PDB entry 1XDH | X-ray diffraction, 1.70 A resolution | chains A and B of the 4 polymer chains in the assembly

Chain A (and B):
Molecule: Plasmepsin 2
From: Plasmodium falciparum
Notes: EC 3.4.23.39; chain B of this document is another copy of the same molecule, construct and numbering; everything in this record applies to it too
UniProt: P46925 (PLM2_PLAFA); residues -1 to 329 here correspond to UniProt positions 123-453 (UniProt number = residue number + 124)
Sequence (331 residues; each row starts with the number of its first residue; numbers below 1 keep their minus sign (Leu-1 is residue -1)):
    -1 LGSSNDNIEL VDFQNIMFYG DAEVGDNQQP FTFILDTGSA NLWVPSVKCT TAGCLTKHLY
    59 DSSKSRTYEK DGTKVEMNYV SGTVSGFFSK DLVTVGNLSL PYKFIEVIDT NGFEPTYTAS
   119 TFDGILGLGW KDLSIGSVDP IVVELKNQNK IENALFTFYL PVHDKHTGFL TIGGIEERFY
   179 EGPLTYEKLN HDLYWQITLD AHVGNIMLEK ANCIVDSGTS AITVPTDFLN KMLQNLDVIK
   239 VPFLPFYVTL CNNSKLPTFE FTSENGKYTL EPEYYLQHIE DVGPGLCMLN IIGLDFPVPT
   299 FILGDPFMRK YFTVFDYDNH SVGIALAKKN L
Unresolved in the structure: -1 to 0
Disulfide bonds: Cys47-Cys52, Cys249-Cys285

Interface between chain A and chain B:
Pairs across the interface (36; chain A residue first):
  Phe11(A) - Phe241(B)
  Gln12(A) - Phe241(B)
  Ile14(A) - Phe241(B)  hydrophobic
  Met15(A) - Phe241(B)  hydrophobic
  Glu112(A) - Asp293(B)
  Pro113(A) - Thr224(B)
  Thr224(A) - Glu112(B)
  Asp225(A) - Ala50(B)
  Asn228(A) - Thr116(B)
  Ile237(A) - Asp279(B)
  Val239(A) - Gln275(B)
  Val239(A) - Ile277(B)  hydrophobic
  Pro240(A) - Gln275(B)  hydrogen bond (backbone-side chain)
  Phe241(A) - Phe11(B)  hydrophobic
  Phe241(A) - Ile14(B)  hydrophobic
  Phe241(A) - Met15(B)  hydrophobic
  Phe241(A) - Tyr17(B)
  Phe241(A) - Thr114(B)
  Phe241(A) - Ser118(B)
  Leu242(A) - Phe244(B)  hydrophobic
  Leu242(A) - Met286(B)  hydrophobic
  Pro243(A) - Leu242(B)
  Pro243(A) - Phe244(B)
  Phe244(A) - Val239(B)  hydrophobic
  Tyr245(A) - Pro113(B)
  Val246(A) - Val280(B)  hydrophobic
  Ile277(A) - Pro240(B)
  Asp279(A) - Ile237(B)
  Val280(A) - Ile237(B)  hydrophobic
  Val280(A) - Leu284(B)
  Leu284(A) - Val280(B)  hydrophobic
  Met286(A) - Val239(B)  hydrophobic
  Met286(A) - Pro240(B)
  Met286(A) - Leu242(B)  hydrophobic
  Asp293(A) - Asn109(B)
  Asp293(A) - Glu112(B)
Other interface residues (no listed pair), chain A (29 interface residues in all): Thr116, Ser218, Lys238, Gln275, Gly291
Other interface residues (no listed pair), chain B (30 interface residues in all): Ala117, Ser218, Asn228, Pro243, Val246

In short:
29 residues of chain A face 30 of chain B across their interface; the contacts include 1 hydrogen bond. The
hydrogen-bonded pair is Pro240(A)-Gln275(B).
Both chains are Plasmepsin 2 (Plasmodium falciparum). Entry 1XDH (Structure of plasmepsin II in complex with
pepstatin A) was determined by X-ray diffraction.
